Entry 6XE9 (electron microscopy, 4.30 A resolution (low resolution: residue-level contacts below are approximate; hydrogen-bond / salt-bridge calls are withheld)); this record covers chains A and M of the 6 polymer chains in the assembly.

[Chain A (and M)]
Molecule: Myosin II heavy chain (smooth muscle)
From: Meleagris gallopavo
Notes: EC 5.6.1.8; chain M of this document is another copy of the same molecule, construct and numbering; everything in this record applies to it too
Sequence (1979 residues; row label = number of the first residue in the row):
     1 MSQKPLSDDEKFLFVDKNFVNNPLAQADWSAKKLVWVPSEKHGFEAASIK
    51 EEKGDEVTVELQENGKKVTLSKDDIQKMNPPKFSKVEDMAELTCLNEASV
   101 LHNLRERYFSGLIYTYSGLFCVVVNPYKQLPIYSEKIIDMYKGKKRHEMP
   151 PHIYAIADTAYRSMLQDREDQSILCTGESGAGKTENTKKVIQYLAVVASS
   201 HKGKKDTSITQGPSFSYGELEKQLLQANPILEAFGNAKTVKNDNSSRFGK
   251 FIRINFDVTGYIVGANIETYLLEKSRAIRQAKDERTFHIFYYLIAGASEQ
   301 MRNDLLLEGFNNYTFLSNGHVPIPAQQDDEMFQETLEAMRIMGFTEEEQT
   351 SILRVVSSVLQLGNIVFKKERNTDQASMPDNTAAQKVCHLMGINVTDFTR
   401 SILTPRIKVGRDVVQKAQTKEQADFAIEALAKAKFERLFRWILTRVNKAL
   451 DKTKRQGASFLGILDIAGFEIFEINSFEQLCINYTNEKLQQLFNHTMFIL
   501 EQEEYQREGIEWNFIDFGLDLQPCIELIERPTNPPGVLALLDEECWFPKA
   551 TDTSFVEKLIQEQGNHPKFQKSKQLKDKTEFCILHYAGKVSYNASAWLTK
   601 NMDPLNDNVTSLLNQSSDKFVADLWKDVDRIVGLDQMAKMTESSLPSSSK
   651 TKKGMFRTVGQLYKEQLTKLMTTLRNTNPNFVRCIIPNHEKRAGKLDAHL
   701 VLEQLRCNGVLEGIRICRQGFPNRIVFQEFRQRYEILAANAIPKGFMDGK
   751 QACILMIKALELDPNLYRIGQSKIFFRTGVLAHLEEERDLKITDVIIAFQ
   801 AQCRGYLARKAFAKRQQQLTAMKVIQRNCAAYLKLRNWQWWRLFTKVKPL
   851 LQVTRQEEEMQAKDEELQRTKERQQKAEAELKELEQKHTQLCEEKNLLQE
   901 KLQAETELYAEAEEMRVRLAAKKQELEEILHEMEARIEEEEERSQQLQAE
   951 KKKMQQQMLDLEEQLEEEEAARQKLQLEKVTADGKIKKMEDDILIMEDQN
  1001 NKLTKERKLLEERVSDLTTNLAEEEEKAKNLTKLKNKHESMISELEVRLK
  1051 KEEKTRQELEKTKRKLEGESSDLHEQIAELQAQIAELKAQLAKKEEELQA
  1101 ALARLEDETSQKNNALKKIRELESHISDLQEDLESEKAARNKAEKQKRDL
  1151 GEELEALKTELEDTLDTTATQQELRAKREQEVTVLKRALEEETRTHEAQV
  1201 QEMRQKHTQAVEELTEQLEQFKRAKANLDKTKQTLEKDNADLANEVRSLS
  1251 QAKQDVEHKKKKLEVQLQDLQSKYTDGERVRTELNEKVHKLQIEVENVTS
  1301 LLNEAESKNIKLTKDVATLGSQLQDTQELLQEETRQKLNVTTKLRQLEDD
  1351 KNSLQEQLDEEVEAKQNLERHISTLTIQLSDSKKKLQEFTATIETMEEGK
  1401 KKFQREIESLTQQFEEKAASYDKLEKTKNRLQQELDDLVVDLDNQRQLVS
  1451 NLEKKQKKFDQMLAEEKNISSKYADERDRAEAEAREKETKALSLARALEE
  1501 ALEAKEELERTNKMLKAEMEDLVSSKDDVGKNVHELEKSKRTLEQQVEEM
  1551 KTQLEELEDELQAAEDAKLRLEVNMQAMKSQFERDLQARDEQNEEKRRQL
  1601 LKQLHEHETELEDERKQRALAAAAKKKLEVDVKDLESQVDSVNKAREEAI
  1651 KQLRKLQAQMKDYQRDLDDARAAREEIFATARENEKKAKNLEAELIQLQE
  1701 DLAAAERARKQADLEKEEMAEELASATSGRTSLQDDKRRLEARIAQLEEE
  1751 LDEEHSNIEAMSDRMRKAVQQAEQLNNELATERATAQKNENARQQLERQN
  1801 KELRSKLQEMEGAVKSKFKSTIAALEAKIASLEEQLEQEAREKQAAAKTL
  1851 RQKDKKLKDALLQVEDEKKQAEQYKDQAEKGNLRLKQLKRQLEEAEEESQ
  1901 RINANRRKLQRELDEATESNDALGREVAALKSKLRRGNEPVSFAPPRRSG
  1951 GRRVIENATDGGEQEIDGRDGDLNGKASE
Unresolved in the structure: 1-23, 205-210, 635-655, 955-1396, 1676-1979 (chain M: 1-23, 205-210, 635-655, 955-1396, 1677-1979)
What the authors report for this chain:
  - conformationally variable residues (domain motion): Leu790

[How chain A and chain M interact]
Contacting residue pairs - 182 pairs, chain A then chain M:
  Leu306(A) - Phe746(M)
  Asp380(A) - Asp748(M)
  Asn381(A) - Asp748(M)
  Thr382(A) - Phe746(M)
  Thr382(A) - Asp748(M)
  Gln385(A) - Arg731(M)
  Gln385(A) - Met747(M)
  Gln385(A) - Asp748(M)
  Lys386(A) - Phe746(M)
  His389(A) - Phe746(M)
  Val395(A) - Gln728(M)
  Thr396(A) - Gln728(M)
  Arg400(A) - Asp167(M)
  Gln817(A) - Glu1583(M)
  Val824(A) - Gln1576(M)
  Gln856(A) - Gln856(M)
  Glu857(A) - Glu859(M)
  Met860(A) - Glu859(M)
  Met860(A) - Lys863(M)
  Lys863(A) - Lys863(M)
  Lys863(A) - Leu867(M)
  Asp864(A) - Lys863(M)
  Asp864(A) - Glu866(M)
  Leu867(A) - Lys863(M)
  Leu867(A) - Glu866(M)
  Leu867(A) - Leu867(M)
  Leu867(A) - Thr870(M)
  Thr870(A) - Thr870(M)
  Thr870(A) - Arg873(M)
  Lys871(A) - Arg869(M)
  Lys871(A) - Thr870(M)
  Lys871(A) - Arg873(M)
  Gln874(A) - Arg873(M)
  Gln874(A) - Gln874(M)
  Gln874(A) - Ala877(M)
  Gln874(A) - Glu878(M)
  Gln875(A) - Arg873(M)
  Glu878(A) - Arg873(M)
  Glu878(A) - Lys876(M)
  Glu878(A) - Ala877(M)
  Leu881(A) - Ala877(M)
  Leu881(A) - Glu880(M)
  Leu881(A) - Leu881(M)
  Leu881(A) - Leu884(M)
  Leu884(A) - Leu884(M)
  Glu885(A) - Glu880(M)
  Glu885(A) - Leu884(M)
  Glu885(A) - Lys887(M)
  His888(A) - Leu884(M)
  His888(A) - Lys887(M)
  His888(A) - His888(M)
  His888(A) - Cys892(M)
  Leu891(A) - Leu891(M)
  Leu891(A) - Cys892(M)
  Cys892(A) - Leu891(M)
  Glu894(A) - Lys895(M)
  Lys895(A) - Gln890(M)
  Lys895(A) - Leu891(M)
  Lys895(A) - Glu894(M)
  Lys895(A) - Lys895(M)
  Lys895(A) - Leu898(M)
  Leu898(A) - Lys895(M)
  Leu898(A) - Leu898(M)
  Leu898(A) - Gln899(M)
  Leu898(A) - Leu902(M)
  Gln899(A) - Leu898(M)
  Lys901(A) - Leu902(M)
  Leu902(A) - Leu902(M)
  Leu902(A) - Glu905(M)
  Glu905(A) - Leu902(M)
  Glu905(A) - Glu905(M)
  Glu905(A) - Thr906(M)
  Leu908(A) - Tyr909(M)
  Leu908(A) - Arg916(M)
  Tyr909(A) - Glu905(M)
  Tyr909(A) - Leu908(M)
  Tyr909(A) - Tyr909(M)
  Glu911(A) - Arg916(M)
  Ala912(A) - Arg916(M)
  Met915(A) - Arg916(M)
  Met915(A) - Ala920(M)
  Arg916(A) - Ala912(M)
  Leu919(A) - Arg916(M)
  Leu919(A) - Leu919(M)
  Leu919(A) - Ala920(M)
  Leu919(A) - Lys923(M)
  Lys923(A) - Lys923(M)
  Lys923(A) - Leu926(M)
  Glu925(A) - Arg630(M)
  Leu926(A) - Leu926(M)
  Leu926(A) - Leu930(M)
  Glu928(A) - Arg630(M)
  Glu928(A) - Phe656(M)
  Ile929(A) - Leu930(M)
  Leu930(A) - Met933(M)
  Glu932(A) - Phe656(M)
  Met933(A) - Met933(M)
  Met933(A) - Arg936(M)
  Met933(A) - Ile937(M)
  Met933(A) - Glu940(M)
  Arg936(A) - Ile937(M)
  Glu940(A) - Glu940(M)
  Glu940(A) - Arg943(M)
  Arg943(A) - Glu940(M)
  Arg943(A) - Arg943(M)
  Arg943(A) - Ser944(M)
  Arg943(A) - Leu947(M)
  Ser944(A) - Arg943(M)
  Gln946(A) - Leu947(M)
  Leu947(A) - Arg943(M)
  Leu947(A) - Leu947(M)
  Leu947(A) - Glu950(M)
  Glu950(A) - Leu947(M)
  Glu950(A) - Glu950(M)
  Glu950(A) - Lys951(M)
  Glu950(A) - Met954(M)
  Lys951(A) - Glu950(M)
  Lys951(A) - Met954(M)
  Lys1401(A) - Lys1401(M)
  Glu1408(A) - Glu1408(M)
  Asp1436(A) - Asp1436(M)
  Asn1468(A) - Asn1468(M)
  Lys1472(A) - Ser1471(M)
  Asp1475(A) - Asp1475(M)
  Arg1479(A) - Arg1479(M)
  Glu1483(A) - Ala1482(M)
  Glu1486(A) - Glu1486(M)
  Ser1493(A) - Ser1493(M)
  Glu1500(A) - Glu1500(M)
  Glu1507(A) - Glu1507(M)
  Met1514(A) - Met1514(M)
  Asp1521(A) - Asp1521(M)
  Glu1537(A) - Leu1536(M)
  Glu1544(A) - Leu1543(M)
  Glu1558(A) - Leu1557(M)
  Glu1565(A) - Ala1564(M)
  Glu1572(A) - Leu1571(M)
  Lys1579(A) - Met1578(M)
  Asp1590(A) - Arg1589(M)
  Leu1601(A) - Leu1600(M)
  Glu1608(A) - His1607(M)
  Arg1615(A) - Arg1615(M)
  Arg1615(A) - Lys1616(M)
  Lys1626(A) - Lys1627(M)
  Val1630(A) - Val1630(M)
  Asp1631(A) - Glu914(M)
  Val1632(A) - Glu914(M)
  Leu1635(A) - Glu914(M)
  Leu1635(A) - Arg918(M)
  Ser1637(A) - Ser1637(M)
  Val1639(A) - Arg918(M)
  Asp1640(A) - Ser1641(M)
  Asp1640(A) - Lys1644(M)
  Asn1643(A) - Lys922(M)
  Asn1643(A) - Glu925(M)
  Lys1644(A) - Glu925(M)
  Glu1648(A) - Glu1648(M)
  Glu1648(A) - Lys1651(M)
  Ile1650(A) - Glu932(M)
  Lys1651(A) - Lys1651(M)
  Lys1651(A) - Gln1652(M)
  Lys1651(A) - Lys1655(M)
  Arg1654(A) - Arg936(M)
  Arg1654(A) - Lys1655(M)
  Lys1655(A) - Arg1654(M)
  Lys1655(A) - Lys1655(M)
  Lys1655(A) - Ala1658(M)
  Ala1658(A) - Ala1658(M)
  Ala1658(A) - Asp1662(M)
  Asp1662(A) - Lys1661(M)
  Asp1662(A) - Asp1662(M)
  Asp1662(A) - Arg1665(M)
  Arg1665(A) - Arg1665(M)
  Arg1665(A) - Asp1666(M)
  Arg1665(A) - Asp1669(M)
  Asp1666(A) - Arg1665(M)
  Asp1669(A) - Asp1668(M)
  Asp1669(A) - Asp1669(M)
  Asp1669(A) - Ala1672(M)
  Ala1672(A) - Ala1672(M)
  Ala1672(A) - Glu1676(M)
  Ala1673(A) - Ala1672(M)
Also at the interface, not in a pair above, chain A (132 interface residues in all): Asn372, Pro379, Asn394, Gln868, Arg873, Lys882, Lys922, Lys953, Glu1397, Glu1398, Glu1415, Asp1422, Asn1429, Asp1443, Glu1476, Ala1482, Lys1551, Glu1583, Ala1619, Ala1622, Lys1627, Leu1628, Asp1634, Ser1641, Arg1646, Leu1653, Gln1659
Also at the interface, not in a pair above, chain M (131 interface residues in all): Arg168, Arg507, Glu729, Gly749, Ala862, Glu883, Ala904, Glu907, Val917, Ala921, Glu927, Ile929, Gln946, Glu1397, Glu1415, Asp1422, Asn1429, Asp1443, Asp1478, Met1550, Phe1582, Glu1614, Ala1623, Gln1638, Gln1659, Ala1673
From the paper, about this interface:
  - interface residues, chain A: Ile365(A), Thr382(A), Lys386(A), Val395(A), Gln817(A)
  - interface residues, chain M: Ile153(M), Arg507(M), Lys626(M), Arg731(M), Glu735(M), Leu1431(M), Leu1604(M), Leu1628(M)

[Summary]
Chain A and chain M form an interface of 132 and 131 residues respectively. From the paper: interface residues
Ile365(A), Thr382(A) and Ile153(M) among others; conformational variability at Leu790(A).
Both chains are Myosin II heavy chain (smooth muscle) (Meleagris gallopavo). Entry 6XE9 (10S myosin II (smooth
muscle)) was determined by electron microscopy.
